PDB entry 7C4J | electron microscopy, 2.89 A resolution | chains B and D of the 12 polymer chains in the assembly

# Chain B (and D)
Name: SWI/SNF complex subunit SWI3
Organism: Saccharomyces cerevisiae S288C
Notes: chain D of this document is another copy of the same molecule, construct and numbering; everything in this record applies to it too
Reference sequence: P32591 (SWI3_YEAST); numbering as in UniProt (aligned over 1-825)
Amino-acid sequence (825 residues; row label = number of the first residue in the row):
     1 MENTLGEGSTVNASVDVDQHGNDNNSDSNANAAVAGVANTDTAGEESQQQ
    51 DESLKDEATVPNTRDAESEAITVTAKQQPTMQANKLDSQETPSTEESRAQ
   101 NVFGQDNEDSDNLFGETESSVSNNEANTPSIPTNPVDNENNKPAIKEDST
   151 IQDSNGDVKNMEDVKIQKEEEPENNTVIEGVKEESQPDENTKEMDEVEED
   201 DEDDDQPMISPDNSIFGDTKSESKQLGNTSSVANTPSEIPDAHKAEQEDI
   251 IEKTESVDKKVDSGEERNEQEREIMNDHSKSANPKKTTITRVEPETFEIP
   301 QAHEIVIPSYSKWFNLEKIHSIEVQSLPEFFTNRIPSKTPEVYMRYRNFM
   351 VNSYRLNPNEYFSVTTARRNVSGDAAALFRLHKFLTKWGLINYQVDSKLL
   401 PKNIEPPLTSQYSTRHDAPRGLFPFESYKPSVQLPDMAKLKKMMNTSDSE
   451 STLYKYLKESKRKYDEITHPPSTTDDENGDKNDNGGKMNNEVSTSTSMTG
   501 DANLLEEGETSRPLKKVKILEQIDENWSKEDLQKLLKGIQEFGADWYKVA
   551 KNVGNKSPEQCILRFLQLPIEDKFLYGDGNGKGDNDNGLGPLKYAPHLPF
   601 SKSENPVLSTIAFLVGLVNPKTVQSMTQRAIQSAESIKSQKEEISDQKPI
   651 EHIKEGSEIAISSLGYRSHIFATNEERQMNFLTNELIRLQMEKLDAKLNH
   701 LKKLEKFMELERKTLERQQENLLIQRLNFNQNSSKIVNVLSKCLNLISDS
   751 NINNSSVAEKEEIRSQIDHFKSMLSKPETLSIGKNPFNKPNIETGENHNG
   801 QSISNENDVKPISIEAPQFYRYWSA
Not modelled in the structure: 1-298, 469-513, 580-586, 641-665, 743-760, 789-825 (chain D: 1-298, 471-512, 580-586, 749-761, 782-825)
Curated features (UniProtKB/Swiss-Prot):
  - region: Leu-694 to Leu-722 (Leucine-zipper)
  - modified residue: Ser-88 (Phosphoserine), Ser-185 (Phosphoserine), Thr-235 (Phosphothreonine), Ser-657 (Phosphoserine)
  - mutagenesis: Asp-374 (D374A: Loss of DNA-binding), Lys-383 (K383D: Loss of DNA-binding; when associated with D-387), Lys-387 (K387D: Loss of DNA-binding; when associated with D-383), Asn-392 (N392A: Loss of DNA-binding)

# How chain B and chain D interact
Residue-residue contacts - 148 pairs, chain B then chain D:
  Pro-407(B) with Ile-299(D), hydrophobic; Asn-352(D)
  Thr-409(B) with Asn-352(D), hydrogen bond; Arg-355(D)
  Ser-410(B) with Leu-316(D); Glu-317(D)
  Tyr-412(B) with Ile-299(D); Pro-300(D); Gln-301(D); Ile-305(D), hydrophobic
  Ser-413(B) with Gln-301(D), hydrogen bond
  Thr-414(B) with Ile-305(D)
  Arg-415(B) with Ile-305(D), hydrogen bond (backbone-backbone); Val-306(D); Ile-307(D), hydrogen bond (backbone-backbone)
  His-416(B) with Ile-307(D); Lys-312(D)
  Asp-417(B) with Ile-307(D), hydrogen bond (backbone-backbone); Pro-308(D); Ser-309(D), hydrogen bond (backbone-backbone); Tyr-393(D), hydrogen bond
  Ala-418(B) with Ser-309(D)
  Phe-425(B) with Leu-408(D)
  Glu-426(B) with Thr-414(D)
  Ser-427(B) with Ala-418(D); Pro-419(D), hydrogen bond (side chain-backbone)
  Tyr-428(B) with Arg-415(D); His-416(D); Ala-418(D); Arg-420(D), hydrogen bond; Phe-423(D), hydrophobic
  Lys-429(B) with Thr-414(D); Arg-415(D), hydrogen bond (backbone-backbone); His-416(D), hydrogen bond (backbone-side chain)
  Pro-430(B) with Phe-423(D), hydrophobic
  Leu-440(B) with Val-432(D), hydrophobic; Met-437(D), hydrophobic
  Met-443(B) with Met-437(D), hydrophobic
  Met-444(B) with Met-437(D), hydrophobic; Lys-441(D), hydrogen bond (backbone-side chain); Met-444(D), hydrophobic
  Thr-446(B) with Lys-441(D); Tyr-454(D)
  Ser-447(B) with Leu-457(D)
  Thr-452(B) with Leu-434(D)
  Leu-453(B) with Lys-441(D)
  Tyr-456(B) with Leu-434(D), hydrophobic; Leu-598(D); Pro-599(D)
  Ser-460(B) with Pro-599(D); Phe-600(D)
  Lys-461(B) with Phe-600(D)
  Tyr-464(B) with Phe-600(D); Ser-601(D)
  Leu-514(B) with Asn-445(D); Thr-446(D)
  Tyr-576(B) with Gly-590(D); Tyr-594(D)
  Asn-587(B) with Gly-588(D), hydrogen bond (side chain-backbone); Gly-590(D)
  Gly-588(B) with Pro-591(D)
  Leu-589(B) with Pro-591(D)
  Leu-592(B) with Tyr-594(D), hydrophobic
  Ala-595(B) with Tyr-428(D)
  Lys-602(B) with Glu-604(D), salt bridge
  Thr-610(B) with Pro-606(D); Val-607(D); Thr-610(D), hydrogen bond
  Ile-611(B) with Leu-614(D), hydrophobic; Leu-664(D), hydrophobic
  Phe-613(B) with Pro-591(D)
  Leu-614(B) with Ser-657(D)
  Val-615(B) with Ile-661(D), hydrophobic
  Leu-617(B) with Gly-588(D)
  Val-618(B) with Ser-657(D); Glu-658(D)
  Asn-619(B) with Glu-658(D)
  Thr-622(B) with Glu-658(D), hydrogen bond
  Val-623(B) with Ser-662(D), hydrogen bond (backbone-side chain)
  Met-626(B) with Met-626(D); Thr-627(D); Glu-658(D); Ile-659(D); Ser-662(D)
  Thr-627(B) with Tyr-666(D)
  Arg-629(B) with Met-626(D), hydrogen bond (side chain-backbone)
  Ala-630(B) with Thr-622(D); Met-626(D), hydrophobic
  Ile-631(B) with His-669(D)
  Ser-633(B) with Thr-622(D); Ser-625(D), hydrogen bond
  Ala-634(B) with Tyr-666(D)
  Arg-667(B) with Asn-680(D)
  His-669(B) with Glu-676(D), salt bridge
  Ile-670(B) with Glu-676(D); Arg-677(D), hydrogen bond (backbone-side chain); Asn-680(D)
  Glu-676(B) with Arg-677(D), salt bridge
  Ile-687(B) with Ile-687(D), hydrophobic
  Gln-690(B) with Asp-695(D), hydrogen bond; Leu-698(D)
  Lys-697(B) with Leu-698(D)
  Leu-701(B) with Glu-705(D)
  Met-708(B) with Met-708(D), hydrophobic; Glu-711(D); Arg-712(D); Leu-715(D), hydrophobic
  Glu-711(B) with Leu-715(D)
  Arg-712(B) with Glu-711(D), salt bridge; Leu-715(D)
  Leu-715(B) with Leu-715(D), hydrophobic; Gln-718(D); Gln-719(D); Leu-722(D), hydrophobic
  Gln-718(B) with Leu-722(D)
  Gln-719(B) with Asn-721(D)
  Leu-722(B) with Arg-726(D)
  Gln-725(B) with Arg-726(D), hydrogen bond; Leu-780(D)
  Arg-726(B) with Gln-725(D); Phe-729(D)
  Asn-728(B) with Thr-779(D); Leu-780(D), hydrogen bond (side chain-backbone)
  Phe-729(B) with Ser-733(D); Ile-736(D), hydrophobic; Thr-779(D)
  Asn-732(B) with Thr-779(D), hydrogen bond (side chain-backbone)
  Ser-733(B) with Ile-736(D)
  Ile-736(B) with Leu-740(D), hydrophobic; Phe-770(D), hydrophobic
  Val-739(B) with Phe-770(D), hydrophobic
  Leu-740(B) with Cys-743(D), hydrophobic
  Ile-763(B) with Leu-746(D), hydrophobic
  Gln-766(B) with Val-739(D); Lys-742(D); Cys-743(D), hydrogen bond (side chain-backbone); Leu-746(D)
  Phe-770(B) with Ile-736(D), hydrophobic; Val-739(D), hydrophobic; Leu-740(D), hydrophobic
  Met-773(B) with Ile-736(D), hydrophobic
  Pro-777(B) with Asn-732(D)
  Glu-778(B) with Asn-728(D); Asn-732(D), hydrogen bond (backbone-side chain); Lys-735(D), salt bridge
  Thr-779(B) with Asn-728(D)
  Leu-780(B) with Asn-728(D), hydrogen bond (backbone-side chain)
  Ile-782(B) with Ile-724(D), hydrophobic
Interface residues without a listed pair, chain B (109 interface residues in all): Glu-405, Pro-406, Leu-408, Gln-411, Pro-419, Leu-422, Leu-457, Ile-467, Gly-590, Pro-596, Val-607, Ile-637, Phe-671, Thr-683, Leu-686, Leu-694, Leu-698, Leu-704, Glu-705, Val-737, Glu-762, Ile-767, His-769, Leu-774
Interface residues without a listed pair, chain D (113 interface residues in all): Phe-349, Ser-353, Leu-356, Ser-413, Glu-426, Pro-435, Ala-438, Leu-440, Ser-447, Leu-589, Leu-592, Phe-613, Lys-621, Lys-654, Gly-665, Met-691, Leu-694, Leu-701, Lys-702, Leu-744, Ile-747, Gln-766, Met-773, Ser-781

# Overview
109 residues of chain B and 113 residues of chain D are in contact; the contacts include 26 hydrogen bonds and
5 salt bridges. Polar pairs include Lys-602(B)/Glu-604(D), His-669(B)/Glu-676(D) and Glu-676(B)/Arg-677(D).
UniProt lists 4 mutagenesis sites on chain B.
Both chains are SWI/SNF complex subunit SWI3 (Saccharomyces cerevisiae S288C). Entry 7C4J (Cryo-EM structure
of the yeast Swi/Snf complex in a nucleosome free state) was determined by electron microscopy.
